Entry 7ORX (X-ray diffraction, 2.60 A resolution); this record covers chains CCC and DDD of the 4 polymer chains in the assembly.

# Chain CCC (and DDD)
Protein: Probable benzoylformate decarboxylase
Source organism: Rhodococcus jostii (strain RHA1)
Notes: EC 4.1.1.7; chain DDD of this document is another copy of the same molecule, construct and numbering; everything in this record applies to it too
UniProtKB: Q0SCE8 (Q0SCE8_RHOJR); numbering as in UniProt (aligned over 1-528)
Chain sequence (531 residues; row label = number of the first residue in the row; numbers below 1 keep their minus sign (Phe-2 is residue -2)):
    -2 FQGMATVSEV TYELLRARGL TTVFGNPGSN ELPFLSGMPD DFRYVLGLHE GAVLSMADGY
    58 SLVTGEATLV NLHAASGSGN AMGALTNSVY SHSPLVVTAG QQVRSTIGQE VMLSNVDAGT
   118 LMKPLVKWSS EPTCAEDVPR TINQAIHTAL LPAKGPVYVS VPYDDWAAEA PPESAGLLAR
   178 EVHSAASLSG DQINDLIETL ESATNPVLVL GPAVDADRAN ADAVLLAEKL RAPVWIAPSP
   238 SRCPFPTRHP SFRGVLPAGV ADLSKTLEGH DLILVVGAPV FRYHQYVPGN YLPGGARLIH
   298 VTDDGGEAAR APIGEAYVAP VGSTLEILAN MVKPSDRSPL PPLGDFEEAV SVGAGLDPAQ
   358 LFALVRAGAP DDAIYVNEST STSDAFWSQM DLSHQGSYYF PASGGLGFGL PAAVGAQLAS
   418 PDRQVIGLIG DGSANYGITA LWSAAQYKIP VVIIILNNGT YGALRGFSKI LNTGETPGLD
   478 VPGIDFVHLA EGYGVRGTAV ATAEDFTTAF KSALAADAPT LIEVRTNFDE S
Differences from the reference sequence: expression tag (-2 to 0)
Modified / non-standard residues: Ser26 (phosphoserine; SEP)
Ion coordination: Na+: Asp428, Asn455, Thr457 (together with thiamine diphosphate)
Residues lining bound ligands:
  - thiamine diphosphate (TPP), molecule 1: Asn23, Pro24, Gly25, Ser26, Glu47, His70, Ser73, Gly74, Asn77
  - thiamine diphosphate (TPP), molecule 2: Glu375, Ser376, Thr377, Ser378, Thr379, Gly401, Gly402, Leu403, Gly427, Asp428, Gly429, Ser430, Tyr433, Asn455, Thr457, Tyr458, Gly459, Ala460, Leu461

# Chain CCC / chain DDD interface
Contacting residue pairs (155):
  Asn23(CCC) with Tyr433(DDD), hydrogen bond; Tyr458(DDD), hydrogen bond
  Pro24(CCC) with Leu461(DDD); Gly475(DDD)
  Gly25(CCC) with Leu461(DDD)
  Ser26(CCC) with His281(DDD); Leu461(DDD); Leu468(DDD)
  Leu29(CCC) with Leu461(DDD); Phe464(DDD), hydrophobic; Ser465(DDD); Thr470(DDD); Thr473(DDD)
  Pro30(CCC) with Thr470(DDD)
  Leu32(CCC) with Thr473(DDD)
  Ser33(CCC) with Thr470(DDD); Thr473(DDD)
  Tyr41(CCC) with Pro474(DDD), hydrophobic
  Leu43(CCC) with Gly475(DDD); Asp477(DDD)
  Leu45(CCC) with Asn432(DDD); Tyr433(DDD); Tyr458(DDD); Val478(DDD), hydrophobic
  His46(CCC) with His46(DDD); Tyr433(DDD)
  Glu47(CCC) with Tyr433(DDD)
  Ser73(CCC) with Gly80(DDD); Thr83(DDD); Gly402(DDD)
  Gly76(CCC) with Gly76(DDD); Met79(DDD); Gly80(DDD)
  Asn77(CCC) with Gly80(DDD); Ala81(DDD); Leu403(DDD)
  Met79(CCC) with Gly76(DDD); Met79(DDD), hydrophobic
  Gly80(CCC) with Ser73(DDD); Gly76(DDD); Asn77(DDD)
  Ala81(CCC) with Asn77(DDD)
  Thr83(CCC) with Ser73(DDD)
  Tyr87(CCC) with Glu107(DDD), hydrogen bond; Val113(DDD)
  Gln99(CCC) with His281(DDD)
  Val100(CCC) with Tyr283(DDD), hydrophobic
  Ser102(CCC) with Tyr283(DDD)
  Thr103(CCC) with Tyr283(DDD)
  Gln106(CCC) with Tyr288(DDD), hydrogen bond; Arg307(DDD), hydrogen bond (backbone-side chain)
  Glu107(CCC) with Tyr87(DDD), hydrogen bond; Arg279(DDD), hydrogen bond (backbone-side chain); Arg307(DDD), salt bridge
  Val108(CCC) with Arg279(DDD), hydrogen bond (backbone-side chain); Tyr280(DDD)
  Met109(CCC) with Arg279(DDD); Tyr280(DDD), hydrogen bond (backbone-backbone); His281(DDD); Ala399(DDD); Ser400(DDD); Gly401(DDD)
  Leu110(CCC) with Ser400(DDD)
  Val113(CCC) with Tyr87(DDD); Pro121(DDD)
  Asp114(CCC) with Pro121(DDD)
  Thr117(CCC) with Lys120(DDD)
  Leu118(CCC) with Leu118(DDD); Lys120(DDD); Pro121(DDD)
  Lys120(CCC) with Thr117(DDD); Leu118(DDD)
  Pro121(CCC) with Val113(DDD); Asp114(DDD); Leu118(DDD)
  Tyr160(CCC) with Tyr283(DDD); Leu468(DDD)
  Ser236(CCC) with Met109(DDD)
  Arg279(CCC) with Glu107(DDD), hydrogen bond (side chain-backbone); Val108(DDD), hydrogen bond (side chain-backbone); Met109(DDD)
  Tyr280(CCC) with Gln106(DDD); Val108(DDD); Met109(DDD), hydrogen bond (backbone-backbone)
  His281(CCC) with Ser26(DDD); Gln99(DDD); Met109(DDD); Leu110(DDD)
  Tyr283(CCC) with Val100(DDD), hydrophobic; Ser102(DDD); Thr103(DDD); Tyr160(DDD)
  Tyr288(CCC) with Gln106(DDD), hydrogen bond
  Arg307(CCC) with Gln106(DDD), hydrogen bond (side chain-backbone); Glu107(DDD), salt bridge
  Ser400(CCC) with Met109(DDD); Leu110(DDD)
  Gly401(CCC) with Met109(DDD)
  Gly402(CCC) with Ser73(DDD)
  Leu403(CCC) with Asn77(DDD)
  Asn432(CCC) with Leu45(DDD); Thr436(DDD); Tyr490(DDD), hydrogen bond
  Tyr433(CCC) with Asn23(DDD), hydrogen bond; Leu45(DDD); His46(DDD); Glu47(DDD)
  Ile435(CCC) with Tyr490(DDD)
  Thr436(CCC) with Asn432(DDD)
  Trp439(CCC) with Val478(DDD), hydrophobic; Pro479(DDD), hydrogen bond (side chain-backbone); Ile481(DDD)
  Gln443(CCC) with Pro479(DDD), hydrogen bond (side chain-backbone)
  Tyr458(CCC) with Asn23(DDD), hydrogen bond; Leu45(DDD)
  Leu461(CCC) with Pro24(DDD); Gly25(DDD); Ser26(DDD); Leu29(DDD)
  Phe464(CCC) with Leu29(DDD), hydrophobic
  Ser465(CCC) with Leu29(DDD)
  Leu468(CCC) with Ser26(DDD); Tyr160(DDD)
  Thr470(CCC) with Leu29(DDD); Pro30(DDD); Ser33(DDD)
  Thr473(CCC) with Leu29(DDD); Ser33(DDD)
  Pro474(CCC) with Leu32(DDD); Tyr41(DDD), hydrophobic
  Gly475(CCC) with Pro24(DDD); Leu43(DDD)
  Asp477(CCC) with Leu43(DDD)
  Val478(CCC) with Leu45(DDD), hydrophobic; Trp439(DDD), hydrophobic
  Pro479(CCC) with Trp439(DDD), hydrogen bond (backbone-side chain); Gln443(DDD), hydrogen bond (backbone-side chain)
  Gly480(CCC) with Tyr490(DDD)
  Ile481(CCC) with Trp439(DDD); Gly489(DDD)
  Asp482(CCC) with Gly489(DDD), hydrogen bond (backbone-backbone)
  His485(CCC) with His485(DDD), hydrogen bond; Gly489(DDD)
  Leu486(CCC) with Leu486(DDD); Gly489(DDD); Tyr490(DDD)
  Glu488(CCC) with His485(DDD)
  Gly489(CCC) with Gly480(DDD); Ile481(DDD); Asp482(DDD), hydrogen bond (backbone-backbone); His485(DDD); Leu486(DDD)
  Tyr490(CCC) with Asn432(DDD), hydrogen bond; Gly480(DDD); Leu486(DDD)
Interface residues without a listed pair, chain CCC (84 interface residues in all): Met35, Ala72, Gly105, Leu122, Phe278, Pro309, Pro398, Ala399, Leu476, Gly491
Interface residues without a listed pair, chain DDD (84 interface residues in all): Met35, Ala72, Gly105, Leu122, Ser236, Phe278, Pro309, Pro398, Ile435, Leu476, Glu488, Gly491

# Summary
The chain CCC/chain DDD interface involves 84 residues from each chain; the contacts include 25 hydrogen bonds
and 2 salt bridges. Polar pairs include Glu107(CCC)-Arg307(DDD), Asn23(CCC)-Tyr433(DDD) and
Asn23(CCC)-Tyr458(DDD). Bound to chain CCC: thiamine diphosphate. Asp428(CCC), Asn455(CCC) and Thr457(CCC)
coordinate Na+.
Chain CCC and chain DDD are both Probable benzoylformate decarboxylase (Rhodococcus jostii (strain RHA1)); the
structure, Rhodococcus jostii RHA1 thiamine diphosphate-dependent 4-hydroxybenzoylformate decarboxylase, was
determined by X-ray diffraction (same publication as 6QSI).
